Entry 2A6E (X-ray diffraction, 2.80 A resolution); this record covers chains A and C of the 6 polymer chains in the assembly.

[Chain A]
Name: DNA-directed RNA polymerase alpha chain
From: Thermus thermophilus
Notes: EC 2.7.7.6
UniProt: Q5SHR6 (RPOA_THET8); numbering as in UniProt (aligned over 1-315)
Amino-acid sequence (315 residues; each row starts with the number of its first residue):
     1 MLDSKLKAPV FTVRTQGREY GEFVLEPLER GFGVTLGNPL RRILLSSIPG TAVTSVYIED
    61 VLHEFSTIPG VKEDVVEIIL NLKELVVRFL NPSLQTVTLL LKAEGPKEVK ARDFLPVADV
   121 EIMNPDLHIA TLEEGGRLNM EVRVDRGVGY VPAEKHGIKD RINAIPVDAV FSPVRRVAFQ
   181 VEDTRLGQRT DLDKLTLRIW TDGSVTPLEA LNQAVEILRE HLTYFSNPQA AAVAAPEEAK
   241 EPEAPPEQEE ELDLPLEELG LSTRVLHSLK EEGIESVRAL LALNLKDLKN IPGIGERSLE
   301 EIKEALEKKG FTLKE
Disordered / not traced: 230-315

[Chain C]
Name: DNA-directed RNA polymerase beta chain
From: Thermus thermophilus
Notes: EC 2.7.7.6
UniProt: Q8RQE9 (RPOB_THET8); numbering as in UniProt (aligned over 1-1119)
Amino-acid sequence (1119 residues; row label = number of the first residue in the row):
     1 MEIKRFGRIR EVIPLPPLTE IQVESYRRAL QADVPPEKRE NVGIQAAFRE TFPIEEEDKG
    61 KGGLVLDFLE YRLGEPPFPQ DECREKDLTY QAPLYARLQL IHKDTGLIKE DEVFLGHIPL
   121 MTEDGSFIIN GADRVIVSQI HRSPGVYFTP DPARPGRYIA SIIPLPKRGP WIDLEVEPNG
   181 VVSMKVNKRK FPLVLLLRVL GYDQETLARE LGAYGELVQG LMDESVFAMR PEEALIRLFT
   241 LLRPGDPPKR DKAVAYVYGL IADPRRYDLG EAGRYKAEEK LGIRLSGRTL ARFEDGEFKD
   301 EVFLPTLRYL FALTAGVPGH EVDDIDHLGN RRIRTVGELM TDQFRVGLAR LARGVRERML
   361 MGSEDSLTPA KLVNSRPLEA AIREFFSRSQ LSQFKDETNP LSSLRHKRRI SALGPGGLTR
   421 ERAGFDVRDV HRTHYGRICP VETPEGANIG LITSLAAYAR VDELGFIRTP YRRVVGGVVT
   481 DEVVYMTATE EDRYTIAQAN TPLEGNRIAA ERVVARRKGE PVIVSPEEVE FMDVSPKQVF
   541 SVNTNLIPFL EHDDANRALM GSNMQTQAVP LIRAQAPVVM TGLEERVVRD SLAALYAEED
   601 GEVAKVDGNR IVVRYEDGRL VEYPLRRFYR SNQGTALDQR PRVVVGQRVR KGDLLADGPA
   661 SENGFLALGQ NVLVAIMPFD GYNFEDAIVI SEELLKRDFY TSIHIERYEI EARDTKLGPE
   721 RITRDIPHLS EAALRDLDEE GVVRIGAEVK PGDILVGRTS FKGESEPTPE ERLLRSIFGE
   781 KARDVKDTSL RVPPGEGGIV VRTVRLRRGD PGVELKPGVR EVVRVYVAQK RKLQVGDKLA
   841 NRHGNKGVVA KILPVEDMPH LPDGTPVDVI LNPLGVPSRM NLGQILETHL GLAGYFLGQR
   901 YISPIFDGAK EPEIKELLAQ AFEVYFGKRK GEGFGVDKRE VEVLRRAEKL GLVTPGKTPE
   961 EQLKELFLQG KVVLYDGRTG EPIEGPIVVG QMFIMKLYHM VEDKMHARST GPYSLITQQP
  1021 LGGKAQFGGQ RFGEMEVWAL EAYGAAHTLQ EMLTLKSDDI EGRNAAYEAI IKGEDVPEPS
  1081 VPESFRVLVK ELQALALDVQ TLDEKDNPVD IFEGLASKR

[Chain A / chain C interface]
Pairs across the interface (74):
  Tyr20(A) - Glu932(C)
  Glu22(A) - Glu932(C)
  Glu22(A) - Phe934(C)
  Arg30(A) - Lys938(C)
  Gly31(A) - Lys938(C)
  Gly31(A) - Arg939(C)
  Val34(A) - Arg939(C)
  Val34(A) - Gly980(C)
  Asn38(A) - His860(C)
  Asn38(A) - Gly977(C)
  Asn38(A) - Arg978(C)
  Asn38(A) - Thr979(C)
  Asn38(A) - Gly980(C)
  Arg41(A) - His860(C)  hydrogen bond
  Arg41(A) - Gly864(C)  hydrogen bond (side chain-backbone)
  Arg41(A) - Pro866(C)
  Arg42(A) - Glu856(C)  salt bridge
  Arg42(A) - Asp857(C)  salt bridge
  Arg42(A) - Gly977(C)  hydrogen bond (side chain-backbone)
  Arg42(A) - Arg978(C)
  Ser46(A) - Glu856(C)  hydrogen bond
  Leu62(A) - Ile745(C)
  His63(A) - Ile745(C)
  His63(A) - Gly746(C)
  His63(A) - Val800(C)  hydrogen bond (side chain-backbone)
  His63(A) - Val801(C)
  Glu64(A) - Lys830(C)  salt bridge
  Phe65(A) - Phe628(C)
  Phe65(A) - Ile799(C)  hydrophobic
  Phe65(A) - Val801(C)  hydrophobic
  Phe65(A) - Ala828(C)  hydrophobic
  Thr67(A) - Asn609(C)  hydrogen bond
  Thr67(A) - Arg627(C)
  Pro69(A) - Asp607(C)
  Gly70(A) - Asp607(C)  hydrogen bond (backbone-side chain)
  Val71(A) - Asp607(C)
  Val71(A) - Gly608(C)  hydrogen bond (backbone-backbone)
  Lys72(A) - Val606(C)
  Lys72(A) - Asp607(C)
  Lys72(A) - Gly608(C)
  Lys72(A) - Pro641(C)  hydrogen bond (side chain-backbone)
  Val76(A) - Lys830(C)
  Glu77(A) - Arg640(C)  salt bridge
  Ile79(A) - Lys830(C)
  Leu80(A) - Asp698(C)
  Lys83(A) - Asp698(C)  salt bridge
  Glu133(A) - Lys605(C)
  Glu133(A) - Asp607(C)
  Glu133(A) - Arg610(C)  salt bridge
  Tyr150(A) - Leu695(C)
  Tyr150(A) - Lys696(C)
  Tyr150(A) - Lys832(C)  hydrogen bond
  Pro152(A) - Lys832(C)
  Glu154(A) - Lys832(C)  salt bridge
  Asp168(A) - Asp698(C)
  Asp168(A) - Lys832(C)  salt bridge
  Val177(A) - Gly864(C)
  Ala178(A) - Gly864(C)
  Gln180(A) - Arg929(C)  hydrogen bond
  Gln180(A) - Gly935(C)  hydrogen bond (side chain-backbone)
  Gln180(A) - Asp937(C)  hydrogen bond
  Val181(A) - Val936(C)
  Val181(A) - Asp937(C)  hydrogen bond (backbone-side chain)
  Val181(A) - Lys938(C)  hydrogen bond (backbone-backbone)
  Val181(A) - Arg939(C)
  Glu182(A) - Gly933(C)
  Glu182(A) - Phe934(C)
  Glu182(A) - Gly935(C)  hydrogen bond (side chain-backbone)
  Glu182(A) - Val936(C)
  Asp193(A) - Lys938(C)  salt bridge
  Asp193(A) - Arg939(C)  salt bridge
  Thr196(A) - Phe934(C)
  Arg198(A) - Glu932(C)
  Arg198(A) - Phe934(C)
Interface residues without a listed pair, chain A (44 interface residues in all): Leu45, Ser66, Ile68, Asp74, Val170, Arg176, Phe179, Asp183
Interface residues without a listed pair, chain C (47 interface residues in all): Val643, Ile703, Gln829, Val855, Pro862, Asp863, Glu940, Glu981

[In short]
The interface between chain A and chain C involves 44 residues on one side and 47 on the other; the contacts
include 16 hydrogen bonds and 10 salt bridges. Polar contacts include Arg42(A)-Glu856(C), Arg42(A)-Asp857(C)
and Glu64(A)-Lys830(C).
Here chain A is DNA-directed RNA polymerase alpha chain and chain C is DNA-directed RNA polymerase beta chain,
both from Thermus thermophilus. Entry 2A6E (Crystal structure of the T. Thermophilus RNA polymerase
holoenzyme) was determined by X-ray diffraction, deposited together with 2A68 and 2A69.
